Entry 2I22 (X-ray diffraction, 2.80 A resolution); this record covers chains A and D.

# Chain A (and D)
Molecule: Phosphoheptose isomerase
Organism: Escherichia coli
Notes: EC 5.3.1.-; chain D of this document is another copy of the same molecule, construct and numbering; everything in this record applies to it too
UniProt: P63224 (GMHA_ECOLI); residues 1-192 here = UniProt positions 1-192
Amino-acid sequence (212 residues; each row starts with the number of its first residue; numbers below 1 keep their minus sign (Met-19 is residue -19)):
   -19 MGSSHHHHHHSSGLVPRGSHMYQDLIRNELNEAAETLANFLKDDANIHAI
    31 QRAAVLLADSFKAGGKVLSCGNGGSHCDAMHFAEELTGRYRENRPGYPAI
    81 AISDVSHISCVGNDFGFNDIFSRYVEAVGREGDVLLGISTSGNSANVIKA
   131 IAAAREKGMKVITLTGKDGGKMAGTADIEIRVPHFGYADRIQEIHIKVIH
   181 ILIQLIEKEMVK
Unresolved in the structure: -19 to 0, 85-97 (chain D: -19 to 0, 84-97)
Sequence notes: expression tag (-19 to 0)
What the authors report for this chain:
  - binding site for D-altro-hept-2-ulose 7-phosphate: Ser55, His61, Glu65, Thr120, Asp169, Gln172, His180
  - mutagenesis - H61Q: decreased catalytic activity
  - mutagenesis - R69Q: unchanged catalytic activity
  - mutagenesis - E65N, E65Q, D94N, T120A, D169N, Q172E, H180Q: abolished catalytic activity
  - mutagenesis - H61Q, R69Q, T120A, D169N: unchanged growth
  - mutagenesis - E65N, E65Q, Q172E, H180Q: decreased growth
  - catalytic residues: Glu65, His180
  - catalytic residues: Thr120 (proposed by the authors, not directly observed)
  - conformationally variable residues (loop rearrangement): His61, Arg69
  - mutagenesis - D94N: decreased growth in response to drug

# How chain A and chain D interact
Disulfides between the chains: Cys57(A)-Cys57(D)
Pairs across the interface (63):
  Met1(A) - Gln31(D)  hydrogen bond (backbone-side chain)
  Tyr2(A) - Gln31(D)  hydrogen bond (backbone-side chain)
  Tyr2(A) - Lys188(D)
  Tyr2(A) - Glu189(D)  hydrogen bond
  Gln3(A) - Ile27(D)
  Gln3(A) - His28(D)  hydrogen bond
  Gln3(A) - Gln31(D)
  Leu5(A) - Leu185(D)  hydrophobic
  Ile6(A) - Ile27(D)
  Ile6(A) - Ile30(D)  hydrophobic
  Ile6(A) - Gln31(D)
  Ile6(A) - Leu185(D)  hydrophobic
  Arg7(A) - Leu21(D)
  Arg7(A) - Asp24(D)  salt bridge
  Arg7(A) - Ile27(D)
  Glu9(A) - Ile181(D)
  Leu10(A) - Leu17(D)
  Leu10(A) - Ile27(D)  hydrophobic
  Leu10(A) - Ile181(D)  hydrophobic
  Ala13(A) - Leu17(D)  hydrophobic
  Ala13(A) - Lys177(D)
  Ala14(A) - Leu17(D)
  Leu17(A) - Leu10(D)  hydrophobic
  Leu17(A) - Ala13(D)  hydrophobic
  Leu17(A) - Ala14(D)
  Leu21(A) - Asn11(D)
  Asp24(A) - Arg7(D)  salt bridge
  Ile27(A) - Gln3(D)
  Ile27(A) - Ile6(D)
  Ile27(A) - Arg7(D)
  His28(A) - Gln3(D)
  Ile30(A) - Ile6(D)  hydrophobic
  Gln31(A) - Met1(D)
  Gln31(A) - Tyr2(D)  hydrogen bond (side chain-backbone)
  Gln31(A) - Gln3(D)  hydrogen bond (side chain-backbone)
  Gln31(A) - Ile6(D)
  Gly54(A) - His61(D)
  Cys57(A) - Cys57(D)  disulfide
  Cys57(A) - Met60(D)  hydrophobic
  His61(A) - Gly54(D)
  Asp169(A) - His180(D)
  Asp169(A) - Gln184(D)
  Gln172(A) - Ile176(D)
  Gln172(A) - His180(D)
  Glu173(A) - Lys177(D)
  Glu173(A) - His180(D)  salt bridge
  Ile176(A) - Gln172(D)
  Lys177(A) - Ala13(D)
  Lys177(A) - Glu173(D)
  Lys177(A) - Lys177(D)
  His180(A) - Asp169(D)
  His180(A) - Gln172(D)
  His180(A) - Glu173(D)  salt bridge
  Ile181(A) - Glu9(D)
  Ile181(A) - Leu10(D)  hydrophobic
  Gln184(A) - Glu9(D)  hydrogen bond
  Gln184(A) - Asp169(D)  hydrogen bond
  Leu185(A) - Tyr2(D)  hydrophobic
  Leu185(A) - Leu5(D)  hydrophobic
  Leu185(A) - Ile6(D)  hydrophobic
  Lys188(A) - Tyr2(D)
  Lys188(A) - Leu5(D)
  Glu189(A) - Tyr2(D)  hydrogen bond
Interface residues without a listed pair, chain A (36 interface residues in all): Asn11, Phe20, Val35, Arg170, Lys192
Interface residues without a listed pair, chain D (34 interface residues in all): Phe20

# Summary
Chain A and chain D form an interface of 36 and 34 residues respectively, with 1 disulfide bond, 9 hydrogen
bonds and 4 salt bridges. Polar pairs include Arg7(A)-Asp24(D), Glu173(A)-His180(D) and Met1(A)-Gln31(D). From
the paper: catalytic residues Glu65(A), His180(A) and Thr120(A); E65N, E65Q and D94N of chain A, among others,
abolish catalytic activity; 9 substitutions were tested in all.
Chain A and chain D are both Phosphoheptose isomerase (Escherichia coli); the structure, Crystal structure of
Escherichia coli phosphoheptose isomerase in complex with reaction substrate sedoheptulose 7-phosphate, was
determined by X-ray diffraction together with 3BJZ and 1X92 from the same study.
